PDB entry 8P83 | electron microscopy, 3.87 A resolution | chains A and B of the 4 polymer chains in the assembly

[Chain A (and B)]
Molecule: E3 ubiquitin-protein ligase UBR5
From: Homo sapiens
Notes: EC 2.3.2.26; chain B of this document is another copy of the same molecule, construct and numbering; everything in this record applies to it too
Reference sequence: O95071 (UBR5_HUMAN); residue numbers follow UniProt; this construct covers 1-2799
Amino-acid sequence (2831 residues; row label = number of the first residue in the row; numbers below 1 keep their minus sign (Met-31 is residue -31)):
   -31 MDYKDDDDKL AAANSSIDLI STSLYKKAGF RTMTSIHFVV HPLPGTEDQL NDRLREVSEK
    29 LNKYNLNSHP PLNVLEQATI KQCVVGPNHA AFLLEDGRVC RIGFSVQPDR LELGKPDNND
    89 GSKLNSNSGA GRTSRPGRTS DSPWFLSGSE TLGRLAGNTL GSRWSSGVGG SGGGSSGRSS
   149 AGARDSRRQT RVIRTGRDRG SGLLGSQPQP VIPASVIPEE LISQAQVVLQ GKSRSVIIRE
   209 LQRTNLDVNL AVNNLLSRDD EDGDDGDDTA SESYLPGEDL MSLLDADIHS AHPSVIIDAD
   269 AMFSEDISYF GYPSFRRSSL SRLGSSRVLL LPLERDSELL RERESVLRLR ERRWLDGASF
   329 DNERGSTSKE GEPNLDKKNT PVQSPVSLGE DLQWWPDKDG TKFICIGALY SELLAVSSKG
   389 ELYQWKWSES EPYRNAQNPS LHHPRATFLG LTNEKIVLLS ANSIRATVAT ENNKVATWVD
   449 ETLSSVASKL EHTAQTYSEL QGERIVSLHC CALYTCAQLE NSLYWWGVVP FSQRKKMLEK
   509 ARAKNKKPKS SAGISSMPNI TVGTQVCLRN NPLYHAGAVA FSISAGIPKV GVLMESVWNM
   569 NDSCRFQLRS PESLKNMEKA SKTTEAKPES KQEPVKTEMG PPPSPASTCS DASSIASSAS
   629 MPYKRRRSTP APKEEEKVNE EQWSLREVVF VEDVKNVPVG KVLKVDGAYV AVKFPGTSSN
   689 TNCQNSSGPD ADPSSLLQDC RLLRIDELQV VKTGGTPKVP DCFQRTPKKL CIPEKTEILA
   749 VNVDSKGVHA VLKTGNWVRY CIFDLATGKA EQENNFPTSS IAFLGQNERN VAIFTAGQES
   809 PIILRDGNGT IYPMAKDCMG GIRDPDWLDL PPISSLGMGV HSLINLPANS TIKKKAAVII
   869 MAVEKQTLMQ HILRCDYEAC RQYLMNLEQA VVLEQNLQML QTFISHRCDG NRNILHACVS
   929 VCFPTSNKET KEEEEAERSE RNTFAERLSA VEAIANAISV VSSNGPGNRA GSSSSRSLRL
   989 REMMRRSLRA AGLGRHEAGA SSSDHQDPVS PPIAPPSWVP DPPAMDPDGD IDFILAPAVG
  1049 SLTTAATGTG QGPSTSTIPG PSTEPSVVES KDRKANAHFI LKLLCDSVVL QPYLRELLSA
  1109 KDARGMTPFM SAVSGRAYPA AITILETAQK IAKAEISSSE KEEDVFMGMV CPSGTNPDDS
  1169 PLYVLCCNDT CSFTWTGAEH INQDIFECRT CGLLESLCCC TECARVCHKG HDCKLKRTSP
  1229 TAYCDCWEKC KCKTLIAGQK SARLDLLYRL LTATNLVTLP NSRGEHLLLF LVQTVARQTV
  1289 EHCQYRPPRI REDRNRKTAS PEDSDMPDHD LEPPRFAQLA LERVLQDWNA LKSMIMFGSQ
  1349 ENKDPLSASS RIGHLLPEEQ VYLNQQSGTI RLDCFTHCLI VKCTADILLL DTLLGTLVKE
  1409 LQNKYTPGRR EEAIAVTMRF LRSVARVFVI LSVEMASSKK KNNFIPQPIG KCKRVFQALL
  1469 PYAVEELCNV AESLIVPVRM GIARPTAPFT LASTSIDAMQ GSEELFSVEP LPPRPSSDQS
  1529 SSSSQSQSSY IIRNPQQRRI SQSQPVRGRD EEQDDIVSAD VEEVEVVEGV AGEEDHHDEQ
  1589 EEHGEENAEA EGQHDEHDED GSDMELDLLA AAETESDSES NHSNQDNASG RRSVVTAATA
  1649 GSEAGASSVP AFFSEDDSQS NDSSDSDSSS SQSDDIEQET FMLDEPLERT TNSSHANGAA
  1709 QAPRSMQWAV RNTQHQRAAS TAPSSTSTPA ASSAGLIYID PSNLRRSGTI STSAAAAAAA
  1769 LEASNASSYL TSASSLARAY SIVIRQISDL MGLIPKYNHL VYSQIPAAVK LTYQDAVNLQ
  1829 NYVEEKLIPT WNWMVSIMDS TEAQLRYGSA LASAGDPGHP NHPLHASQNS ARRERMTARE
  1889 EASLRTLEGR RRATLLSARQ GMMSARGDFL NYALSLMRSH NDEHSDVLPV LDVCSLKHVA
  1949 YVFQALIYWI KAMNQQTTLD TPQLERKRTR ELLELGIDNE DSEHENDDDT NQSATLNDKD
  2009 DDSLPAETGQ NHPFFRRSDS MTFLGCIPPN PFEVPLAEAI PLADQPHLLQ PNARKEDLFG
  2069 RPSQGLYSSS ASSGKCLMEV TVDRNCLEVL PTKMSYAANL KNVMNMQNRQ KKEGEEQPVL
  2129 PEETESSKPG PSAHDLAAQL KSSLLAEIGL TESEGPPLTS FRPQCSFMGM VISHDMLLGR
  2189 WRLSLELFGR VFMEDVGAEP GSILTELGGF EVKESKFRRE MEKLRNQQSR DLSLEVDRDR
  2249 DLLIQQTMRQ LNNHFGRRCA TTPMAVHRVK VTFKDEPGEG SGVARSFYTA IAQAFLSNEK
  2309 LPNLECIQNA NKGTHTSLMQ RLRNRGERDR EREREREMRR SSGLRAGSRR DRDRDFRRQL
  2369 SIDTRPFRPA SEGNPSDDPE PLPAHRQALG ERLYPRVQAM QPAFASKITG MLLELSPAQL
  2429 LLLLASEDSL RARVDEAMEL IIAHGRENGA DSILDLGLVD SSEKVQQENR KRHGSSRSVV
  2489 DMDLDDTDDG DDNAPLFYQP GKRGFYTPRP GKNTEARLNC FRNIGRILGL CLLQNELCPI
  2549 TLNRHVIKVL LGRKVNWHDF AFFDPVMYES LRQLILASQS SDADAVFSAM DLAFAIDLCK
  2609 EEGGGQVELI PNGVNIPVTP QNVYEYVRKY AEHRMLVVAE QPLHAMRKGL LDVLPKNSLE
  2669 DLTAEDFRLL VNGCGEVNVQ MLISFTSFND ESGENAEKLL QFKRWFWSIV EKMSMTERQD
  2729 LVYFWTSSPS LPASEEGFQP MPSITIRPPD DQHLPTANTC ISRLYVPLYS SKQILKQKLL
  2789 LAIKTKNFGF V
Not modelled in the structure: -31 to 0, 81-351, 517-525, 579-639, 943-1074, 1297-1312, 1526-1706, 1723-1772, 1876-1907, 1968-2014, 2071-2092, 2121-2159, 2319-2498
Sequence notes: initiating methionine (-31); expression tag (-30 to 0)
Swiss-Prot annotation at these positions:
  - zinc finger: Asp1177 to Ala1245 (UBR-type)
  - active site: Cys2768 (Glycyl thioester intermediate)
  - binding site (Zn(2+)): Cys1179, Cys1196, Cys1199, Cys1208, Cys1211, Cys1215, His1216, His1219, Cys1232, Cys1234, Cys1240
  - modified residue: Thr2 (N-acetylthreonine), Ser110 (Phosphoserine), Ser327 (Phosphoserine), Ser352 (Phosphoserine), Ser578 (Phosphoserine), Ser612 (Phosphoserine), Thr637 (Phosphothreonine), Ser808 (Phosphoserine), Ser928 (Phosphoserine), Ser1018 (Phosphoserine), Thr1115 (Phosphothreonine), Thr1135 (Phosphothreonine), Ser1227 (Phosphoserine), Ser1308 (Phosphoserine), Ser1355 (Phosphoserine), Ser1375 (Phosphoserine), Ser1481 (Phosphoserine), Ser1549 (Phosphoserine), Thr1736 (Phosphothreonine), Ser1741 (Phosphoserine) and 14 more in UniProt
  - mutagenesis: Val196 (V196K: Abolished binding to ubiquitin, leading to strongly reduced E3 ubiquitin-protein ligase activity), Leu214 (L214N: Does not affect binding to ubiquitin), Leu218 (L218K: Does not affect binding to ubiquitin), Leu224 (L224K: Abolished binding to ubiquitin), Arg1914 (R1914D: Impaired tetramerization), Arg1926 (R1926D: Impaired tetramerization), Glu1931 (E1931R: Impaired tetramerization), Tyr2576 (Y2576A: Reduced but not abolished E3 ubiquitin-protein ligase activity), Phe2732 (F2732A: Strongly reduced E3 ubiquitin-protein ligase activity), Cys2768 (C2768A/S: Loss of E3 ubiquitin-protein ligase activity), Ala2790 (A2790W: Strongly reduced E3 ubiquitin-protein ligase activity)

[Interface between chain A and chain B]
Residue-residue contacts - 53 pairs, chain A then chain B:
  Glu1367(A) with Ala1858(B)
  Gln1374(A) with Asp1930(B); His1932(B); Ser1933(B)
  Ser1375(A) with Asp1930(B), hydrogen bond (backbone-backbone); Glu1931(B); His1932(B), hydrogen bond (backbone-backbone); Ser1933(B), hydrogen bond (backbone-backbone)
  Gly1376(A) with Ser1933(B)
  Arg1487(A) with Arg1487(B); Met1488(B)
  Met1488(A) with Arg1487(B)
  Pro1493(A) with Ser1943(B)
  Ala1495(A) with Ala1913(B)
  Pro1496(A) with Ala1913(B)
  Phe1497(A) with Met1910(B); Arg1914(B)
  Pro1518(A) with Asp1934(B)
  Leu1519(A) with Asp1934(B)
  Pro1520(A) with Gly1863(B); Asp1864(B), hydrogen bond (backbone-backbone); His1867(B)
  Pro1521(A) with Ala1862(B); Gly1863(B); Asp1864(B)
  Arg1522(A) with Ala1862(B), hydrogen bond (backbone-backbone); Gly1863(B); Asp1864(B)
  Ala1858(A) with Glu1367(B)
  Ala1862(A) with Pro1521(B); Arg1522(B), hydrogen bond (backbone-backbone)
  Gly1863(A) with Pro1520(B); Pro1521(B); Arg1522(B)
  Asp1864(A) with Pro1520(B), hydrogen bond (backbone-backbone); Pro1521(B); Arg1522(B)
  His1867(A) with Pro1520(B)
  Met1910(A) with Phe1497(B)
  Ala1913(A) with Ala1495(B); Pro1496(B)
  Arg1914(A) with Phe1497(B)
  Asp1930(A) with Gln1374(B); Ser1375(B), hydrogen bond (backbone-backbone)
  Glu1931(A) with Ser1375(B)
  His1932(A) with Gln1374(B); Ser1375(B), hydrogen bond (backbone-backbone)
  Ser1933(A) with Gln1374(B); Ser1375(B), hydrogen bond (backbone-backbone); Gly1376(B)
  Asp1934(A) with Pro1518(B); Leu1519(B)
  Ser1943(A) with Pro1493(B)
Also at the interface, not in a pair above, chain A (39 interface residues in all): Leu1371, Gln1373, Ser1481, Gly1489, Ala1491, Pro1523, Tyr1777, Ser1861, Leu1924, His1928
Also at the interface, not in a pair above, chain B (39 interface residues in all): Leu1371, Gln1373, Ser1481, Gly1489, Ala1491, Pro1523, Tyr1777, Ser1861, Leu1924, His1928

[In short]
Chain A and chain B each contribute 39 residues to their interface, with 10 hydrogen bonds. Main-chain
hydrogen bonds include Ser1375(A)-Asp1930(B), Ser1375(A)-His1932(B) and Ser1375(A)-Ser1933(B). UniProt lists
active-site residue Cys2768(A), 11 Zn2+-binding residues and 11 mutagenesis sites on chain A.
Both chains are E3 ubiquitin-protein ligase UBR5 (Homo sapiens). Entry 8P83 (Cryo-EM structure of full-length
human UBR5 (homotetramer)) was determined by electron microscopy together with 8P82 from the same study.
